3W6Q - chains A and B; structure by X-ray diffraction, 2.05 A resolution.

== Chain A (and B) ==
Name: tyrosinase
Source organism: Aspergillus oryzae
Notes: chain B of this document is another copy of the same molecule, construct and numbering; everything in this record applies to it too
Chain sequence (620 residues; numbered -3 to 616; the number before each row is that of its first residue; numbers below 1 keep their minus sign (Gly-3 is residue -3)):
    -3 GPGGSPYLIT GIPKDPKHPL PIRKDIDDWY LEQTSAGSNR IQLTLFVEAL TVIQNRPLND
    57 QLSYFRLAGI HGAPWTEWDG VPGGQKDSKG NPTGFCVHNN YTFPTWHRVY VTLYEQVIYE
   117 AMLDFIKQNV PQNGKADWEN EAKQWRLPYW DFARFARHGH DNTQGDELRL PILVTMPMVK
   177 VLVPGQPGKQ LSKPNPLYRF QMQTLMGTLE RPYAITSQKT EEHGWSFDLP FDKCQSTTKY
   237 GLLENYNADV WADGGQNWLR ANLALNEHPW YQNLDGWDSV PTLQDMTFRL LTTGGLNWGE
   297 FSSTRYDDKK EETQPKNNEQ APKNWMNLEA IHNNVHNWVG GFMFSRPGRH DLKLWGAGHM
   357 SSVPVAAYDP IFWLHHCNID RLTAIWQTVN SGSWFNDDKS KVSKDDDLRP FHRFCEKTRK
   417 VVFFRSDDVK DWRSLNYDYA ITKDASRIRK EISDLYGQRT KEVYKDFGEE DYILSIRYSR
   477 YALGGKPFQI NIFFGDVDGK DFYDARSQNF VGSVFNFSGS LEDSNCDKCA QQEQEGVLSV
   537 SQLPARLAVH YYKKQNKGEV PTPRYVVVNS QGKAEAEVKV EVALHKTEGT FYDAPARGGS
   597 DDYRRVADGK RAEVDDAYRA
Unresolved in the structure: 82-85, 155-160, 213-223, 304-316, 516-532, 593-597 (chain B: -3 to 0, 81-86, 155-156, 213-223, 304-316, 516-532, 591-597)
From the paper describing this entry:
  - conformationally variable residues (order/disorder transition, side-chain flip): Lys82 to Lys85, Cys92, His94, Ser213 to Phe223, His332, His372, Phe513, Ser516 to Gly532
  - mutagenesis - V359A: unchanged expression
  - mutagenesis - H332A, F513A: decreased expression

== How chain A and chain B interact ==
Contacting residue pairs (54):
  Tyr26(A) - Asp245(B)  hydrogen bond
  Leu27(A) - Asn243(B)
  Asp162(A) - Arg345(B)
  Glu163(A) - Tyr242(B)
  Glu163(A) - Lys349(B)  salt bridge
  Arg165(A) - Asn241(B)  hydrogen bond (side chain-backbone)
  Arg165(A) - Tyr242(B)
  Ile168(A) - Asn243(B)
  Thr171(A) - Val246(B)
  Met172(A) - Asp245(B)
  Pro173(A) - Asp249(B)
  Met174(A) - Gln197(B)
  Met174(A) - Gln231(B)
  Ser188(A) - Gln199(B)
  Ser188(A) - Gln231(B)  hydrogen bond
  Gln197(A) - Met174(B)
  Gln199(A) - Ser188(B)
  Gln231(A) - Ser188(B)  hydrogen bond
  Asn241(A) - His154(B)
  Asn241(A) - Arg165(B)  hydrogen bond (backbone-side chain)
  Tyr242(A) - His154(B)
  Tyr242(A) - Glu163(B)
  Tyr242(A) - Arg165(B)
  Tyr242(A) - Trp254(B)  hydrophobic
  Tyr242(A) - Leu255(B)
  Asn243(A) - Leu27(B)
  Asn243(A) - His154(B)
  Asn243(A) - Ile168(B)
  Asp245(A) - Tyr26(B)  hydrogen bond
  Asp245(A) - Met172(B)
  Val246(A) - Thr171(B)
  Val246(A) - Trp254(B)  hydrophobic
  Asp249(A) - Pro173(B)
  Trp254(A) - Tyr242(B)  hydrophobic
  Trp254(A) - Val246(B)  hydrophobic
  Leu255(A) - Tyr242(B)
  Leu255(A) - Lys349(B)
  Leu259(A) - Asp347(B)
  Leu259(A) - Leu348(B)
  His264(A) - Asp347(B)  salt bridge
  Asn269(A) - Asp347(B)
  Asp271(A) - Lys496(B)  salt bridge
  Arg345(A) - Asp162(B)  salt bridge
  Arg345(A) - Ser275(B)  hydrogen bond
  Arg345(A) - Arg455(B)
  Asp347(A) - Leu259(B)
  Asp347(A) - His264(B)  salt bridge
  Asp347(A) - Asn269(B)
  Asp347(A) - Arg502(B)  salt bridge
  Leu348(A) - Leu259(B)  hydrophobic
  Leu348(A) - Arg502(B)
  Lys349(A) - Glu163(B)  salt bridge
  Lys349(A) - Leu255(B)
  Lys496(A) - Asp271(B)
Also at the interface, not in a pair above, chain A (38 interface residues in all): Thr30, Arg195, Leu239, Asn258, Asn262, Leu350, Arg502
Also at the interface, not in a pair above, chain B (39 interface residues in all): Thr30, Leu239, Asn258, Leu350

== In short ==
38 residues of chain A and 39 residues of chain B are in contact, with 7 hydrogen bonds and 7 salt bridges.
Among the polar pairs are Glu163(A)-Lys349(B), His264(A)-Asp347(B) and Asp271(A)-Lys496(B). From the paper:
H332A and F513A of chain A reduce expression; conformational variability at Lys82(A), Cys92(A) and His94(A)
among others.
Chain A and chain B are both tyrosinase (Aspergillus oryzae); the structure, Crystal structure of melB
apo-protyrosinase from Asperugillus oryzae, was determined by X-ray diffraction (same publication as 3W6W).
